Entry 8CGJ (electron microscopy, 1.79 A resolution); this record covers chains A and R of the 16 polymer chains in the assembly.

[Chain A]
Molecule: 16S rRNA
Source organism: Escherichia coli BW25113
Sequence (1540 nucleotides; numbered 1 to 1540; the number before each row is that of its first residue):
     1 AAAUUGAAGA GUUUGAUCAU GGCUCAGAUU GAACGCUGGC GGCAGGCCUA ACACAUGCAA
    61 GUCGAACGGU AACAGGAAGA AGCUUGCUUC UUUGCUGACG AGUGGCGGAC GGGUGAGUAA
   121 UGUCUGGGAA ACUGCCUGAU GGAGGGGGAU AACUACUGGA AACGGUAGCU AAUACCGCAU
   181 AACGUCGCAA GACCAAAGAG GGGGACCUUC GGGCCUCUUG CCAUCGGAUG UGCCCAGAUG
   241 GGAUUAGCUA GUAGGUGGGG UAACGGCUCA CCUAGGCGAC GAUCCCUAGC UGGUCUGAGA
   301 GGAUGACCAG CCACACUGGA ACUGAGACAC GGUCCAGACU CCUACGGGAG GCAGCAGUGG
   361 GGAAUAUUGC ACAAUGGGCG CAAGCCUGAU GCAGCCAUGC CGCGUGUAUG AAGAAGCCCU
   421 UCGGGUUGUA AAGUACUUUC AGCGGGGAGG AAGGGAGUAA AGUUAAUACC UUUGCUCAUU
   481 GACGUUACCC GCAGAAGAAG CACCGGCUAA CUCCGUGCCA GCAGCCXCGG UAAUACGGAG
   541 GGUGCAAGCG UUAAUCGGAA UUACUGGGCG UAAAGCGCAC GCAGGCGGUU UGUUAAGUCA
   601 GAUGUGAAAU CCCCGGGCUC AACCUGGGAA CUGCAUCUGA UACUGGCAAG CUUGAGUCUC
   661 GUAGAGGGGG GUAGAAUUCC AGGUGUAGCG GUGAAAUGCG UAGAGAUCUG GAGGAAUACC
   721 GGUGGCGAAG GCGGCCCCCU GGACGAAGAC UGACGCUCAG GUGCGAAAGC GUGGGGAGCA
   781 AACAGGAUUA GAUACCCUGG UAGUCCACGC CGUAAACGAU GUCGACUUGG AGGUUGUGCC
   841 CUUGAGGCGU GGCUUCCGGA GCUAACGCGU UAAGUCGACC GCCUGGGGAG UACGGCCGCA
   901 AGGUUAAAAC UCAAAUGAAU UGACGGGGGC CCGCACAAGC GGUGGAGCAU GUGGUUUAAU
   961 UCGAUGXAAC GCGAAGAACC UUACCUGGUC UUGACAUCCA CGGAAGUUUU CAGAGAUGAG
  1021 AAUGUGCCUU CGGGAACCGU GAGACAGGUG CUGCAUGGCU GUCGUCAGCU CGUGUUGUGA
  1081 AAUGUUGGGU UAAGUCCCGC AACGAGCGCA ACCCUUAUCC UUUGUUGCCA GCGGUCCGGC
  1141 CGGGAACUCA AAGGAGACUG CCAGUGAUAA ACUGGAGGAA GGUGGGGAUG ACGUCAAGUC
  1201 AUCAUGGCCC UUACGACCAG GGCUACACAC GUGCUACAAU GGCGCAUACA AAGAGAAGCG
  1261 ACCUCGCGAG AGCAAGCGGA CCUCAUAAAG UGCGUCGUAG UCCGGAUUGG AGUCUGCAAC
  1321 UCGACUCCAU GAAGUCGGAA UCGCUAGUAA UCGUGGAUCA GAAUGCCACG GUGAAUACGU
  1381 UCCCGGGCCU UGUACACACC GCCCGUXACA CCAUGGGAGU GGGUUGCAAA AGAAGUAGGU
  1441 AGCUUAACCU UCGGGAGGGC GCUUACCACU UUGUGAUUCA UGACUGGGGU GAAGUCGUAA
  1501 CAAGGUAACC GUAGGGGAAC CUGCGGUUGG AUCACCUCCU
Disordered / not traced: 1, 203-214, 840-846, 936-1060, 1113-1187, 1198-1381, 1535-1540
Modified / non-standard residues: PSU (pseudouridine-5'-monophosphate) at position 516, G7M (N7-methyl-guanosine-5'-monophosphate) at position 527, 2MG (2N-methylguanosine-5'-monophosphate) at position 966, 5MC (5-methylcytidine-5'-monophosphate) at position 967, 2MG (2N-methylguanosine-5'-monophosphate) at position 1207, 4OC (4n,o2'-methylcytidine-5'-monophosphate) at position 1402, 5MC (5-methylcytidine-5'-monophosphate) at position 1407, UR3 (3-methyluridine-5'-monophoshate) at position 1498, 2MG (2N-methylguanosine-5'-monophosphate) at position 1516, MA6 (6N-dimethyladenosine-5'-monophoshate) at position 1518, MA6 (6N-dimethyladenosine-5'-monophoshate) at position 1519
Metal / ion sites: K+ site 1: G11, U12, G21, G22; Mg2+ site 1 near G21 (its only coordinating residue here); Mg2+ site 2: A59, U387; K+ site 2: G61, U62, G104, G105; Mg2+ site 3 near G100 (its only coordinating residue here); K+ site 3: G107, G324, G326; Mg2+ site 4: A109, G331; K+ site 4: A109, C110, G111; Mg2+ site 5 near G111 (its only coordinating residue here); K+ site 5: G115, G117, G289; Mg2+ site 6: A116, G117, G289; Mg2+ site 7 near G145 (its only coordinating residue here); 37 more Mg2+ sites not listed; 19 more K+ sites not listed
Ligand contacts:
  - hydrated form of streptomycin (5I0; [(2S,3S,4S,5R,6S)-2-[(2R,3R,4R,5S)-2-[(1R,2S,3R,4R,5S,6R)-2,4-bis[[azaniumylidene(azanyl)methyl]amino]-3,5,6-tris(oxidanyl)cyclohexyl]oxy-4-[bis(oxidanyl)methyl]-5-methyl-4-oxidanyl-oxolan-3-yl]oxy-6-(hydroxymethyl)-4,5-bis(oxidanyl)oxan-3-yl]-methyl-azanium): U12, U13, U14, C526, G7M_527, C912, A913, A914, A915, U1490, G1491
  - tetracycline (TAC): G242, U244, A892, C893, A906, A907, A908

[Chain R]
Protein: Small ribosomal subunit protein bS18
Source organism: Escherichia coli BW25113
Reference sequence: P0A7T7 (RS18_ECOLI); numbering as in UniProt (aligned over 1-75)
Amino-acid sequence (75 residues; each row starts with the number of its first residue):
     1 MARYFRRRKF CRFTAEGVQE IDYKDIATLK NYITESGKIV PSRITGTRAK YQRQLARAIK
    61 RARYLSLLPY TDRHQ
Disordered / not traced: 1-10, 75

[Interface between chain A and chain R]
Pairs across the interface - 34 pairs, chain A then chain R:
  A663(A) - Lys50(R)  salt bridge to the phosphate
  A663(A) - Arg53(R)  hydrogen bond to the phosphate
  G664(A) - Arg53(R)  salt bridge to the phosphate
  G664(A) - Arg57(R)  salt bridge to the phosphate
  A665(A) - Arg57(R)  salt bridge to the phosphate
  U672(A) - Tyr64(R)  sugar contact
  A673(A) - Tyr64(R)  sugar contact
  A673(A) - Tyr70(R)  hydrogen bond to the sugar
  G674(A) - Tyr70(R)  sugar contact
  G674(A) - His74(R)  hydrogen bond to the phosphate
  A675(A) - His74(R)  salt bridge to the phosphate
  A718(A) - Lys38(R)  base contact
  A718(A) - Arg63(R)  base contact
  A718(A) - Tyr70(R)  hydrogen bond to the base
  C719(A) - Lys38(R)  sugar contact
  C719(A) - Ile39(R)  hydrogen bond to the sugar
  C719(A) - Lys60(R)  base contact
  C719(A) - Arg63(R)  hydrogen bond to the base
  C720(A) - Ile39(R)  sugar contact
  C720(A) - Pro41(R)  phosphate contact
  C720(A) - Gln52(R)  hydrogen bond to the sugar
  C720(A) - Ala56(R)  sugar contact
  C720(A) - Lys60(R)  hydrogen bond to the base
  G721(A) - Pro41(R)  phosphate contact
  G721(A) - Ser42(R)  hydrogen bond to the phosphate
  G721(A) - Gln52(R)  phosphate contact
  G734(A) - Lys60(R)  sugar contact
  C735(A) - Lys60(R)  sugar contact
  C735(A) - Arg61(R)  phosphate contact
  C736(A) - Arg61(R)  salt bridge to the phosphate
  U834(A) - Ala49(R)  phosphate contact
  U835(A) - Lys50(R)  hydrogen bond to the phosphate
  U835(A) - Arg53(R)  salt bridge to the phosphate
  G836(A) - Lys50(R)  salt bridge to the phosphate
Interface residues without a listed pair, chain A (19 interface residues in all): U662, G722
Interface residues without a listed pair, chain R (19 interface residues in all): Val40, Arg43, Thr71

[In short]
The chain A/chain R interface involves 19 residues from each chain, with 10 hydrogen bonds and 8 salt bridges.
Among the polar pairs are A718(A)-Tyr70(R), C719(A)-Arg63(R) and C720(A)-Lys60(R). Bound to chain A: hydrated
form of streptomycin and tetracycline.
Chain A is 16S rRNA and chain R is Small ribosomal subunit protein bS18, both from Escherichia coli BW25113;
the structure, Streptomycin bound to the 30S body, was determined by electron microscopy, deposited together
with 8CA7, 8CAI, 8CEP, 8CF1, 8CF8, 8CGI, 8CGR and 8CGU.
